Entry 7RIQ (X-ray diffraction, 3.00 A resolution); this record covers chains A and N of the 13 polymer chains in the assembly.

Chain A:
Protein: DNA-directed RNA polymerase II subunit RPB1
Organism: Saccharomyces cerevisiae (strain ATCC 204508 / S288c)
Notes: EC 2.7.7.6
Reference sequence: P04050 (RPB1_YEAST); numbering as in UniProt (aligned over 1-1733)
Amino-acid sequence (1733 residues; row label = number of the first residue in the row):
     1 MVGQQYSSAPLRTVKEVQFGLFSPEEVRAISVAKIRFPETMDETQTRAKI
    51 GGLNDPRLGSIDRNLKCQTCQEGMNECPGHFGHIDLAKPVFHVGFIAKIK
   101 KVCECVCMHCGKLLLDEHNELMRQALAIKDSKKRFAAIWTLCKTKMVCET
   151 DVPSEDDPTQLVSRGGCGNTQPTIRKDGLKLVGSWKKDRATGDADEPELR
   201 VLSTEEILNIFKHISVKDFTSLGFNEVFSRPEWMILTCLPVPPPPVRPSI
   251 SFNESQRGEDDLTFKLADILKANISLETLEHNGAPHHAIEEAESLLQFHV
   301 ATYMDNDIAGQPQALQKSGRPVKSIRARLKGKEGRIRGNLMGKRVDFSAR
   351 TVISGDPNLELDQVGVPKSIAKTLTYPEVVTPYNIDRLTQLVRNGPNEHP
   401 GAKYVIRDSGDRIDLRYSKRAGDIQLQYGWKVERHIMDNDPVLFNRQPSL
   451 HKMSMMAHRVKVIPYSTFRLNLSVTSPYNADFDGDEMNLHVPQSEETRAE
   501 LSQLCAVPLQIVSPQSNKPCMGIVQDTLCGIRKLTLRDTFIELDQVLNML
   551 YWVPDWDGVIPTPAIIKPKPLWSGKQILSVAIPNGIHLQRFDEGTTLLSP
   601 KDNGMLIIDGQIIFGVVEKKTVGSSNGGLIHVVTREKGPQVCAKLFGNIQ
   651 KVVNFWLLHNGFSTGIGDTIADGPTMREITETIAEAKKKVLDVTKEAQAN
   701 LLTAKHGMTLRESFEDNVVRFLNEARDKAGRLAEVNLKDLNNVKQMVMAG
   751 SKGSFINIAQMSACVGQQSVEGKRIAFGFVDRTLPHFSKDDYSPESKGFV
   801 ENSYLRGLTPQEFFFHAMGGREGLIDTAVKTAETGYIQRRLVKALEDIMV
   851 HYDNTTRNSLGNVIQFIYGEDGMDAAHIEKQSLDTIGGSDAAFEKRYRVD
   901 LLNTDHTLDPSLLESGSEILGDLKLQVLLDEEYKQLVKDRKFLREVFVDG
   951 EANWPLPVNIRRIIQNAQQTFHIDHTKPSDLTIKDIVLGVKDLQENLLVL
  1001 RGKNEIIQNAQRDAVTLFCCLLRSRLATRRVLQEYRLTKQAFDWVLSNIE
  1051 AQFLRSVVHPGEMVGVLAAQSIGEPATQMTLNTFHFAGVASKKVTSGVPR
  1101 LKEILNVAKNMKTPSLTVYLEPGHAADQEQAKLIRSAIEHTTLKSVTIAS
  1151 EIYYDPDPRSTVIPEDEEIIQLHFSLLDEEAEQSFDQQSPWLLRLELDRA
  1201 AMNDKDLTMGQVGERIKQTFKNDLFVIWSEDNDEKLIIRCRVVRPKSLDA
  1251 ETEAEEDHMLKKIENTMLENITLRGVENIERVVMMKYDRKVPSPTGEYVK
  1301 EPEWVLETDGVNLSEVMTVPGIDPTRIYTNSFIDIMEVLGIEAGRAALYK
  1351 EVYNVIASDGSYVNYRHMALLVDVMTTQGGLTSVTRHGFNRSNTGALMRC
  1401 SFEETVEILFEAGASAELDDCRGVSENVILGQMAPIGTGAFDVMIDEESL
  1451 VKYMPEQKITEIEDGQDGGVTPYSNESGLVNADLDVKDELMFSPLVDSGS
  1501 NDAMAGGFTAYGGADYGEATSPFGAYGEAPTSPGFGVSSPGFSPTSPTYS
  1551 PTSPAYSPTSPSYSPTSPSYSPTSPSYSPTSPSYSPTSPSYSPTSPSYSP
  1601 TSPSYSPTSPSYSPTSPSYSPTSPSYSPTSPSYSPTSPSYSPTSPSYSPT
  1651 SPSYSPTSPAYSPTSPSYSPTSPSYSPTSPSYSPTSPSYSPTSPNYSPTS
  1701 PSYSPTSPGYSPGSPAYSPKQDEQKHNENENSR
Disordered / not traced: 1-2, 154-160, 187-198, 250-256, 1082-1091, 1177-1187, 1447-1733
Ion coordination: Zn2+ site 1: Cys67, Cys70, Cys77, His80; Zn2+ site 2: Cys107, Cys110, Cys148; Mg2+: Asp483 (shared with 1 residue of chain R)
UniProt features mapped onto this chain:
  - region: Pro248 to Asp260 (Lid loop), Asn306 to Lys323 (Rudder loop), Pro810 to Glu822 (Bridging helix)
  - binding site (Zn(2+)): Cys67, Cys70, Cys77, His80, Cys107, Cys110, Cys148, Cys167
  - binding site (Mg(2+)): Asp481, Asp483, Asp485
  - modified residue: Thr1471 (Phosphothreonine)
  - cross-link (Glycyl lysine isopeptide (Lys-Gly)): Lys695 (interchain with G-Cter in ubiquitin), Lys1246 (interchain with G-Cter in ubiquitin), Lys1350 (interchain with G-Cter in ubiquitin)
  - natural variant: Ser1653 to Pro1659 (deletion: In strain: A364A)
  - mutagenesis: Lys1246 (K1246R: Impairs ubiquitination during transcription stress)

Chain N:
Molecule: Non-template strand DNA
Sequence (20 nucleotides; each row starts with the number of its first residue):
     1 GTCATGACCAGAGAGAAGGG
Disordered / not traced: 1, 20

How chain A and chain N interact:
Residue-residue contacts (10; chain A residue first):
  Lys101(A) with DC9(N), salt bridge to the phosphate
  Trp139(A) with DC9(N), phosphate contact; DA10(N), phosphate contact
  Lys143(A) with DC9(N), sugar contact; DA10(N), salt bridge to the phosphate
  Val1107(A) with DG6(N), phosphate contact
  Ala1108(A) with DG6(N), phosphate contact
  Lys1109(A) with DG6(N), phosphate contact
  Asn1110(A) with DG6(N), phosphate contact
  His1387(A) with DA7(N), phosphate contact
Other interface residues (no listed pair), chain A (10 interface residues in all): Lys100, Arg1391
Other interface residues (no listed pair), chain N (5 interface residues in all): DC8

In short:
Chain A and chain N form an interface of 10 and 5 residues respectively, with 2 salt bridges. Polar contacts
include Lys101(A)-DC9(N) and Lys143(A)-DA10(N). From UniProt: 8 Zn2+-binding residues, 3 Mg2+-binding residues
and one mutagenesis site on chain A.
Chain A is DNA-directed RNA polymerase II subunit RPB1 (Saccharomyces cerevisiae (strain ATCC 204508 / S288c))
and chain N is Non-template strand DNA; the structure, RNA polymerase II elongation complex scaffold 1 without
polyamide, was determined by X-ray diffraction, deposited together with 7RIM, 7RIP, 7RIW, 7RIX and 7RIY.
